7AF5 - chains 1 and C of the 9 polymer chains in the assembly; structure by electron microscopy, 2.96 A resolution.

== Chain 1 ==
Molecule: 16SrRNA (head domain of the 30S ribosome)
From: Escherichia coli
Sequence (1541 nucleotides; row label = number of the first residue in the row):
     1 AAAUUGAAGA GUUUGAUCAU GGCUCAGAUU GAACGCUGGC GGCAGGCCUA ACACAUGCAA
    61 GUCGAACGGU AACAGGAAGA AGCUUGCUUC UUUGCUGACG AGUGGCGGAC GGGUGAGUAA
   121 UGUCUGGGAA ACUGCCUGAU GGAGGGGGAU AACUACUGGA AACGGUAGCU AAUACCGCAU
   181 AACGUCGCAA GACCAAAGAG GGGGACCUUC GGGCCUCUUG CCAUCGGAUG UGCCCAGAUG
   241 GGAUUAGCUA GUAGGUGGGG UAACGGCUCA CCUAGGCGAC GAUCCCUAGC UGGUCUGAGA
   301 GGAUGACCAG CCACACUGGA ACUGAGACAC GGUCCAGACU CCUACGGGAG GCAGCAGUGG
   361 GGAAUAUUGC ACAAUGGGCG CAAGCCUGAU GCAGCCAUGC CGCGUGUAUG AAGAAGGCCU
   421 UCGGGUUGUA AAGUACUUUC AGCGGGGAGG AAGGGAGUAA AGUUAAUACC UUUGCUCAUU
   481 GACGUUACCC GCAGAAGAAG CACCGGCUAA CUCCGUGCCA GCAGCCXCGG UAAUACGGAG
   541 GGUGCAAGCG UUAAUCGGAA UUACUGGGCG UAAAGCGCAC GCAGGCGGUU UGUUAAGUCA
   601 GAUGUGAAAU CCCCGGGCUC AACCUGGGAA CUGCAUCUGA UACUGGCAAG CUUGAGUCUC
   661 GUAGAGGGGG GUAGAAUUCC AGGUGUAGCG GUGAAAUGCG UAGAGAUCUG GAGGAAUACC
   721 GGUGGCGAAG GCGGCCCCCU GGACGAAGAC UGACGCUCAG GUGCGAAAGC GUGGGGAGCA
   781 AACAGGAUUA GAUACCCUGG UAGUCCACGC CGUAAACGAU GUCGACUUGG AGGUUGUGCC
   841 CUUGAGGCGU GGCUUCCGGA GCUAACGCGU UAAGUCGACC GCCUGGGGAG UACGGCCGCA
   901 AGGUUAAAAC UCAAAUGAAU UGACGGGGGC CCGCACAAGC GGUGGAGCAU GUGGUUUAAU
   961 UCGAUGXAAC GCGAAGAACC UUACCUGGUC UUGACAUCCA CGGAAGUUUU CAGAGAUGAG
  1021 AAUGUGCCUU CGGGAACCGU GAGACAGGUG CUGCAUGGCU GUCGUCAGCU CGUGUUGUGA
  1081 AAUGUUGGGU UAAGUCCCGC AACGAGCGCA ACCCUUAUCC UUUGUUGCCA GCGGUCCGGC
  1141 CGGGAACUCA AAGGAGACUG CCAGUGAUAA ACUGGAGGAA GGUGGGGAUG ACGUCAAGUC
  1201 AUCAUGGCCC UUACGACCAG GGCUACACAC GUGCUACAAU GGCGCAUACA AAGAGAAGCG
  1261 ACCUCGCGAG AGCAAGCGGA CCUCAUAAAG UGCGUCGUAG UCCGGAUUGG AGUCUGCAAC
  1321 UCGACUCCAU GAAGUCGGAA UCGCUAGUAA UCGUGGAUCA GAAUGCCACG GUGAAUACGU
  1381 UCCCGGCCUU GUACACACCG CCCGUXACAC CAUGGGAGUG GGUUGCAAAA GAAGUAGGUA
  1441 GCUUAACCUU CGGGAGGGCG CUUACCACUU UGUGAUUCAU GACUGGGGUG AAGUCGUAAC
  1501 AAGGUAACCG UAGGGGAACC UGCGGUUGGA UCACCUCCUU A
Disordered / not traced: 1-930, 1387-1541
Modified / non-standard residues: PSU (pseudouridine-5'-monophosphate) at position 516, G7M (N7-methyl-guanosine-5'-monophosphate) at position 527, 2MG (2N-methylguanosine-5'-monophosphate) at position 966, 5MC (5-methylcytidine-5'-monophosphate) at position 967, 2MG (2N-methylguanosine-5'-monophosphate) at position 1207, 4OC (4n,o2'-methylcytidine-5'-monophosphate) at position 1401, 5MC (5-methylcytidine-5'-monophosphate) at position 1406, UR3 (3-methyluridine-5'-monophoshate) at position 1497, 2MG (2N-methylguanosine-5'-monophosphate) at position 1515, MA6 (6N-dimethyladenosine-5'-monophoshate) at position 1517, MA6 (6N-dimethyladenosine-5'-monophoshate) at position 1518
Bound ions: Mg2+ site 1 near C934 (its only coordinating residue here); Mg2+ site 2: A935, G1343; Mg2+ site 3 near A937 (its only coordinating residue here); Mg2+ site 4: G944, G945; Mg2+ site 5 near C972 (its only coordinating residue here); Mg2+ site 6: G976, C1359; Mg2+ site 7 near C980 (its only coordinating residue here); Mg2+ site 8: G993, G1041; Mg2+ site 9: C1054, A1197, G1198; Mg2+ site 10: C1054, A1197; Mg2+ site 11 near C1066 (its only coordinating residue here); Mg2+ site 12: U1085, G1099; 15 more Mg2+ sites not listed

== Chain C ==
Name: 30S ribosomal protein S3
From: Escherichia coli
UniProt: C3SQX2 (C3SQX2_ECOLX); residue numbers follow UniProt; this construct covers 1-233
Sequence (233 residues; each row starts with the number of its first residue):
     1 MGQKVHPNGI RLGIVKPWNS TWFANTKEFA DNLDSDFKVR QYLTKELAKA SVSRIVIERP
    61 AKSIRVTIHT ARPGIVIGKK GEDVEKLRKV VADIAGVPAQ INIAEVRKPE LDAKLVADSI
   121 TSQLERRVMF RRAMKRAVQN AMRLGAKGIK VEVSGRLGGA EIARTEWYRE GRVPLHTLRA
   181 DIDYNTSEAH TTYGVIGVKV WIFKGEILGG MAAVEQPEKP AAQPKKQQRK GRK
Disordered / not traced: 1, 213-233

== How chain 1 and chain C interact ==
Residue-residue contacts (58):
  A1055(1) with Arg156(C), hydrogen bond to the sugar; Glu161(C), hydrogen bond to the sugar; Tyr193(C), base contact
  U1056(1) with Gly155(C), phosphate contact; Ile162(C), phosphate contact; Ala163(C), hydrogen bond to the phosphate; Val195(C), hydrogen bond to the sugar
  G1057(1) with Ser154(C), sugar contact; Gly155(C), phosphate contact; Ala163(C), phosphate contact; Glu188(C), hydrogen bond to the sugar; Val195(C), sugar contact; Gly197(C), phosphate contact
  G1058(1) with Lys199(C), salt bridge to the phosphate
  C1059(1) with Lys199(C), salt bridge to the phosphate
  U1060(1) with Gln3(C), hydrogen bond to the base
  G1061(1) with Gln3(C), hydrogen bond to the base
  U1062(1) with Gly2(C), base contact; Gln3(C), base contact
  G1106(1) with Arg172(C), salt bridge to the phosphate
  C1107(1) with Arg169(C), sugar contact; Arg172(C), phosphate contact; Val173(C), hydrogen bond to the phosphate; Pro174(C), phosphate contact
  G1108(1) with Val173(C), phosphate contact; Pro174(C), phosphate contact; Leu175(C), hydrogen bond to the phosphate; His176(C), salt bridge to the phosphate
  C1109(1) with His176(C), salt bridge to the phosphate
  A1111(1) with His176(C), hydrogen bond to the base; Thr177(C), hydrogen bond to the base
  C1112(1) with His176(C), hydrogen bond to the base; Thr177(C), base contact; Leu178(C), hydrogen bond to the base; Arg179(C), hydrogen bond to the sugar
  C1113(1) with Ile14(C), sugar contact; Leu178(C), sugar contact
  A1188(1) with Ile10(C), sugar contact
  U1189(1) with Val5(C), phosphate contact; His176(C), sugar contact
  G1190(1) with Gly2(C), sugar contact; Gln3(C), sugar contact; Lys4(C), phosphate contact; Val5(C), hydrogen bond to the phosphate; His176(C), sugar contact
  A1191(1) with Gly2(C), hydrogen bond to the phosphate; Lys4(C), salt bridge to the phosphate
  C1192(1) with Lys4(C), salt bridge to the phosphate
  G1193(1) with Gly2(C), hydrogen bond to the base; Trp167(C), hydrogen bond to the phosphate
  A1204(1) with His190(C), sugar contact
  U1205(1) with His190(C), sugar contact; Gly194(C), sugar contact; Val195(C), sugar contact
  G1206(1) with Thr192(C), hydrogen bond to the sugar; Tyr193(C), sugar contact; Gly194(C), sugar contact
  A1257(1) with Lys27(C), salt bridge to the phosphate
Also at the interface, not in a pair above, chain 1 (31 interface residues in all): C1063, U1065, A1196, G1255, A1256, G1278
Also at the interface, not in a pair above, chain C (36 interface residues in all): Asn25, Thr26, Gly171, Tyr184, Thr191

== Overview ==
Chain 1 and chain C form an interface of 31 and 36 residues respectively; the contacts include 19 hydrogen
bonds and 8 salt bridges. Polar contacts include U1060(1)-Gln3(C), G1061(1)-Gln3(C) and A1111(1)-His176(C).
A935(1) and G1343(1) form the Mg2+ site 2.
Chain 1 is 16SrRNA (head domain of the 30S ribosome) and chain C is 30S ribosomal protein S3, both from
Escherichia coli; the structure, Bacterial 30S ribosomal subunit assembly complex state I (head domain), was
determined by electron microscopy together with 7AF3, 7AF8, 7AFA, 7AFD, 7AFH, 7AFI and 17 further entries from
the same study.
